Entry 1YNJ (X-ray diffraction, 3.20 A resolution); this record covers chains D and K of the 6 polymer chains in the assembly.

== Chain D ==
Protein: DNA-directed RNA polymerase beta' chain
Organism: Thermus aquaticus
Notes: EC 2.7.7.6
UniProt: Q9KWU6 (RPOC_THEAQ); numbering as in UniProt (aligned over 1-1524)
Chain sequence (1524 residues; each row starts with the number of its first residue):
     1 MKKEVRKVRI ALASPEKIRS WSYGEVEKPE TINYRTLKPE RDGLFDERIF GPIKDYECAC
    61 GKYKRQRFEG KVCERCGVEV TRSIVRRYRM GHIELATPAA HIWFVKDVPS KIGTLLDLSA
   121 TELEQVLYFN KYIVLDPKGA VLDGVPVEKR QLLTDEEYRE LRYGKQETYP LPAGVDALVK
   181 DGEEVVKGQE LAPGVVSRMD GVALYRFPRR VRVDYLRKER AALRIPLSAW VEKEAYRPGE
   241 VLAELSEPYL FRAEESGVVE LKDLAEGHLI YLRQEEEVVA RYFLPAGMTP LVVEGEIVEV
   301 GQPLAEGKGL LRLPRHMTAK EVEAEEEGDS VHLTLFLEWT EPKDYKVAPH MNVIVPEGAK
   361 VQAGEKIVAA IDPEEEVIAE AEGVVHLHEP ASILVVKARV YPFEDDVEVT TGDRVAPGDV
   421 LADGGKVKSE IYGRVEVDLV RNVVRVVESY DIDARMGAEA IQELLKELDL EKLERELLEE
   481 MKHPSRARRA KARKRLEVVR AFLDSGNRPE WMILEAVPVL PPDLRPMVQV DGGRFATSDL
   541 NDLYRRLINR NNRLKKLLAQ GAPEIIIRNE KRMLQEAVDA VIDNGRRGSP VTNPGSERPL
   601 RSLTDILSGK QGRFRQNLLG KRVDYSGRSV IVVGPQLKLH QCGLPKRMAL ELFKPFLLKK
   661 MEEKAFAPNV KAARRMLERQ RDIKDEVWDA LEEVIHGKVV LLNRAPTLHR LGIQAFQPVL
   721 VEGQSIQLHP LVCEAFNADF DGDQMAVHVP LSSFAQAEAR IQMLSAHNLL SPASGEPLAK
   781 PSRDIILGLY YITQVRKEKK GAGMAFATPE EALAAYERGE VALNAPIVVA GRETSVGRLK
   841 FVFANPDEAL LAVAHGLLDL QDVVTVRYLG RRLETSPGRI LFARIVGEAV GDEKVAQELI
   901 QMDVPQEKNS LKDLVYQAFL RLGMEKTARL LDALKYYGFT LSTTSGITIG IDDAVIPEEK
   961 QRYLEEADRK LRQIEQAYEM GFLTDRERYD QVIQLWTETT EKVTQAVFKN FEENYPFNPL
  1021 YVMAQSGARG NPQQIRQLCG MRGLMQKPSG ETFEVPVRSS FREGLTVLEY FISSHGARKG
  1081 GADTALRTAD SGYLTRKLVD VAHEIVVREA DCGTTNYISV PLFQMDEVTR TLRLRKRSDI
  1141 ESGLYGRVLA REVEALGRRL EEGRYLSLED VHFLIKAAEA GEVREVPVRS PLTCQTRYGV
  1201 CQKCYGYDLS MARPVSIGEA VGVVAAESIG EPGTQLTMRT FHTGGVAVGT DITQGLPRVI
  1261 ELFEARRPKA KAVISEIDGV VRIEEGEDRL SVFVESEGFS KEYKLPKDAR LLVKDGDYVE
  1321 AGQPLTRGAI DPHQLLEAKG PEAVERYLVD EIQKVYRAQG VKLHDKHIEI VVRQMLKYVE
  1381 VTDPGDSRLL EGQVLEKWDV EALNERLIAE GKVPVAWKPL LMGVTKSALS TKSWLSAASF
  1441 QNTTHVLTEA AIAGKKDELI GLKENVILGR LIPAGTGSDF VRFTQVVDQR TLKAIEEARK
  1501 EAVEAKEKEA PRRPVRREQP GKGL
Unresolved in the structure: 1-2, 1241-1524
Metal / ion sites: Zn2+ site 1: C58, C60, C73, C76; Zn2+ site 2: C1112, C1194, C1201

== Chain K ==
Protein: DNA-directed RNA polymerase omega chain
Organism: Thermus aquaticus
Notes: EC 2.7.7.6
UniProt: Q9EVV4 (RPOZ_THEAQ); residues 1-99 here correspond to UniProt positions 0-98 (UniProt number = residue number - 1)
Chain sequence (99 residues; each row starts with the number of its first residue):
     1 MAEPGIDKLF GMVDSKYRLT VVVAKRAQQL LRHRFKNTVL EPEERPKMRT LEGLYDDPNA
    61 VTWAMKELLT GRLFFGENLV PEDRLQKEME RLYPTEEEA
Unresolved in the structure: 96-99

== Chain D / chain K interface ==
Contacting residue pairs (48):
  K638(D) - M1(K)
  H640(D) - M1(K)  hydrogen bond (side chain-backbone)
  D689(D) - L51(K)
  E693(D) - M48(K)
  E693(D) - T50(K)
  H696(D) - M48(K)
  H696(D) - D57(K)  salt bridge
  H696(D) - N59(K)
  G697(D) - N59(K)
  K698(D) - N59(K)
  S753(D) - Q28(K)
  F754(D) - A24(K)  hydrophobic
  F754(D) - Q28(K)
  A757(D) - T20(K)
  E758(D) - T20(K)
  R760(D) - E3(K)  salt bridge
  R760(D) - N59(K)  hydrogen bond
  R760(D) - V61(K)
  R760(D) - T62(K)  hydrogen bond
  R760(D) - M65(K)
  I761(D) - F10(K)  hydrophobic
  I761(D) - L19(K)  hydrophobic
  I761(D) - T20(K)
  I761(D) - V23(K)  hydrophobic
  Q762(D) - Y17(K)
  Q762(D) - T20(K)  hydrogen bond
  L764(D) - E3(K)
  A766(D) - A2(K)
  H767(D) - A2(K)
  H767(D) - E3(K)
  H767(D) - I6(K)
  G923(D) - D7(K)
  M924(D) - I6(K)  hydrophobic
  M924(D) - D7(K)
  M924(D) - F10(K)  hydrophobic
  E925(D) - E3(K)
  E925(D) - G5(K)  hydrogen bond (side chain-backbone)
  E925(D) - I6(K)
  E925(D) - D7(K)  hydrogen bond (backbone-side chain)
  L1209(D) - K16(K)
  M1211(D) - F10(K)  hydrophobic
  M1211(D) - K16(K)  hydrogen bond
  S1216(D) - S15(K)  hydrogen bond (side chain-backbone)
  S1216(D) - K16(K)
  I1217(D) - S15(K)  hydrogen bond (backbone-side chain)
  I1217(D) - Y17(K)
  G1218(D) - Y17(K)
  E1219(D) - Y17(K)  hydrogen bond
Also at the interface, not in a pair above, chain D (31 interface residues in all): K660, Q717, A928, D932, R1213
Also at the interface, not in a pair above, chain K (27 interface residues in all): P4, V21, K47, P58

== Overview ==
31 residues of chain D face 27 of chain K across their interface; the contacts include 10 hydrogen bonds and 2
salt bridges. Polar contacts include H696(D)-D57(K), R760(D)-E3(K) and H640(D)-M1(K). The Zn2+ site 1 is built
by C58(D), C60(D), C73(D) and C76(D).
Here chain D is DNA-directed RNA polymerase beta' chain and chain K is DNA-directed RNA polymerase omega
chain, both from Thermus aquaticus. Entry 1YNJ (Taq RNA polymerase-Sorangicin complex) was determined by X-ray
diffraction, deposited together with 1YNN.
